PDB entry 1WAR | X-ray diffraction, 2.22 A resolution | chain A

Chain A:
Protein: Human purple acid phosphatase
From: Homo sapiens
Notes: EC 3.1.3.2
Reference sequence: Q6IAS6 (Q6IAS6); residues 1-304 here correspond to UniProt positions 22-325 (UniProt number = residue number + 21)
Amino-acid sequence (310 residues; row label = number of the first residue in the row; note: 1 number in that range is skipped by the numbering (no residue carries it; nothing is unmodelled there); numbers below 1 keep their minus sign (Glu-6 is residue -6)):
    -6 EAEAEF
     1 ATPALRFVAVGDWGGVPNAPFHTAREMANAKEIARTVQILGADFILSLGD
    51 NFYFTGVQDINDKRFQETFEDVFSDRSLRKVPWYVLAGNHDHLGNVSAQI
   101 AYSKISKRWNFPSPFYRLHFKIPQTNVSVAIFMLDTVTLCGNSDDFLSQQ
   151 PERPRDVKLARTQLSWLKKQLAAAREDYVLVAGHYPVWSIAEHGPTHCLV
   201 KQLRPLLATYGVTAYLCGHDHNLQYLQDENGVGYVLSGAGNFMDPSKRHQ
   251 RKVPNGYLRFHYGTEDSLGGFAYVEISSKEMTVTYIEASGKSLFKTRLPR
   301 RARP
Disulfides: Cys140-Cys198
Glycans and other covalent adducts: N-acetylglucosamine (NAG) linked to Asn95
Construct notes: conflict Val127 (Met148 in Q6IAS6), Val179 (Met200 in Q6IAS6)
Ion coordination: Fe ion site 1: Asp12, Asp50, Tyr53, His221 (together with phosphate ion); Fe ion site 2: Asp50, Asn89, His184, His219 (together with phosphate ion)

Summary:
N-acetylglucosamine is covalently linked to Asn95. Asp12, Asp50, Tyr53 and His221 form the Fe ion site 1.
Asp50, Asn89, His184 and His219 coordinate Fe ion site 2.
Chain A is Human purple acid phosphatase (Homo sapiens); the structure, Recombinant Human Purple Acid
Phosphatase expressed in Pichia Pastoris, was determined by X-ray diffraction, deposited together with 2BQ8.
